PDB entry 7TAN | electron microscopy, 3.00 A resolution | chains E and I of the 12 polymer chains in the assembly

[Chain E]
Molecule: Histone H3.2
From: Homo sapiens
UniProt: Q71DI3 (H32_HUMAN); residues 1-135 here correspond to UniProt positions 2-136 (UniProt number = residue number + 1)
Sequence (135 residues; row label = number of the first residue in the row):
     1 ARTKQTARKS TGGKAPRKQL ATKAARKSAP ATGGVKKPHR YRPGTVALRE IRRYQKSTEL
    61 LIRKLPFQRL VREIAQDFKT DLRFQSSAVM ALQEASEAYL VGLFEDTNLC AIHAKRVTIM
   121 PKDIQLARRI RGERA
Unresolved in the structure: 1-37, 135
Curated features (UniProtKB/Swiss-Prot):
  - modified residue: Arg2 (Asymmetric dimethylarginine), Thr3 (Phosphothreonine), Lys4 (Allysine), Gln5 (5-glutamyl dopamine), Thr6 (Phosphothreonine), Arg8 (Citrulline), Lys9 (N6,N6,N6-trimethyllysine), Ser10 (ADP-ribosylserine), Thr11 (Phosphothreonine), Lys14 (N6-(2-hydroxyisobutyryl)lysine), Arg17 (Asymmetric dimethylarginine), Lys18 (N6-(2-hydroxyisobutyryl)lysine), Lys23 (N6-(2-hydroxyisobutyryl)lysine), Arg26 (Citrulline), Lys27 (N6,N6,N6-trimethyllysine), Ser28 (ADP-ribosylserine), Lys36 (N6,N6,N6-trimethyllysine), Lys37 (N6-methyllysine), Tyr41 (Phosphotyrosine), Lys56 (N6,N6,N6-trimethyllysine) and 8 more in UniProt
  - lipidation: Lys18 (N6-decanoyllysine), Cys110 (S-palmitoyl cysteine)
What the authors report for this chain:
  - post-translational modification sites: Thr3

[Chain I]
Molecule: Widom 601 DNA
From: synthetic construct
Sequence (185 nucleotides; numbered -92 to 92; the number before each row is that of its first residue; numbers below 1 keep their minus sign (DA-92 is residue -92)):
   -92 ATCGCTGTTC AATACATGCA CAGGATGTAT ATATCTGACA CGTGCCTGGA GACTAGGGAG
   -32 TAATCCCCTT GGCGGTTAAA ACGCGGGGGA CAGCGCGTAC GTGCGTTTAA GCGGTGCTAG
    28 AGCTGTCTAC GACCAATTGA GCGGCCTCGG CACCGGGATT CTCCAGGGCG GCCGCGTATA
    88 GGGAT
Unresolved in the structure: -92 to -71, 77-92

[Interface between chain E and chain I]
Residue-residue contacts (17):
  Arg40(E) - DG8(I)  base contact
  Arg40(E) - DT9(I)  hydrogen bond to the base
  Arg40(E) - DG10(I)  hydrogen bond to the sugar
  Tyr41(E) - DT-67(I)  phosphate contact
  Tyr41(E) - DG10(I)  phosphate contact
  Gly44(E) - DG8(I)  phosphate contact
  Gly44(E) - DT9(I)  hydrogen bond to the phosphate
  Thr45(E) - DT9(I)  phosphate contact
  Val46(E) - DT9(I)  hydrogen bond to the phosphate
  Ala47(E) - DT9(I)  phosphate contact
  Arg49(E) - DT-65(I)  phosphate contact
  Arg63(E) - DG18(I)  salt bridge to the phosphate
  Lys64(E) - DG18(I)  hydrogen bond to the phosphate
  Leu65(E) - DA17(I)  sugar contact
  Leu65(E) - DG18(I)  phosphate contact
  Arg69(E) - DA17(I)  salt bridge to the phosphate
  Arg83(E) - DG27(I)  sugar contact
Interface residues without a listed pair, chain E (16 interface residues in all): His39, Arg42, Pro43, Pro66
Interface residues without a listed pair, chain I (11 interface residues in all): DA-68, DG-66, DA26

[Summary]
16 residues of chain E and 11 residues of chain I are in contact; the contacts include 5 hydrogen bonds and 2
salt bridges. Polar contacts include Arg40(E)-DT9(I), Arg40(E)-DG10(I) and Gly44(E)-DT9(I). From the paper: a
modification site at Thr3(E).
Here chain E is Histone H3.2 (Homo sapiens) and chain I is Widom 601 DNA (synthetic construct). Entry 7TAN
(Structure of VRK1 C-terminal tail bound to nucleosome core particle) was determined by electron microscopy.
